PDB entry 5W9O | electron microscopy, 4.50 A resolution (low resolution: residue-level contacts below are approximate; hydrogen-bond / salt-bridge calls are withheld) | chains A and G of the 12 polymer chains in the assembly

[Chain A (and G)]
Protein: Spike glycoprotein
Source organism: Middle East respiratory syndrome-related coronavirus
Notes: engineered mutation(s): V1060P, L1061P; chain G of this document is another copy of the same molecule, construct and numbering; everything in this record applies to it too
Reference sequence: W5ZZF5 (W5ZZF5_9BETC); residue numbers follow UniProt; this construct covers 1-1291
Amino-acid sequence (1329 residues; row label = number of the first residue in the row):
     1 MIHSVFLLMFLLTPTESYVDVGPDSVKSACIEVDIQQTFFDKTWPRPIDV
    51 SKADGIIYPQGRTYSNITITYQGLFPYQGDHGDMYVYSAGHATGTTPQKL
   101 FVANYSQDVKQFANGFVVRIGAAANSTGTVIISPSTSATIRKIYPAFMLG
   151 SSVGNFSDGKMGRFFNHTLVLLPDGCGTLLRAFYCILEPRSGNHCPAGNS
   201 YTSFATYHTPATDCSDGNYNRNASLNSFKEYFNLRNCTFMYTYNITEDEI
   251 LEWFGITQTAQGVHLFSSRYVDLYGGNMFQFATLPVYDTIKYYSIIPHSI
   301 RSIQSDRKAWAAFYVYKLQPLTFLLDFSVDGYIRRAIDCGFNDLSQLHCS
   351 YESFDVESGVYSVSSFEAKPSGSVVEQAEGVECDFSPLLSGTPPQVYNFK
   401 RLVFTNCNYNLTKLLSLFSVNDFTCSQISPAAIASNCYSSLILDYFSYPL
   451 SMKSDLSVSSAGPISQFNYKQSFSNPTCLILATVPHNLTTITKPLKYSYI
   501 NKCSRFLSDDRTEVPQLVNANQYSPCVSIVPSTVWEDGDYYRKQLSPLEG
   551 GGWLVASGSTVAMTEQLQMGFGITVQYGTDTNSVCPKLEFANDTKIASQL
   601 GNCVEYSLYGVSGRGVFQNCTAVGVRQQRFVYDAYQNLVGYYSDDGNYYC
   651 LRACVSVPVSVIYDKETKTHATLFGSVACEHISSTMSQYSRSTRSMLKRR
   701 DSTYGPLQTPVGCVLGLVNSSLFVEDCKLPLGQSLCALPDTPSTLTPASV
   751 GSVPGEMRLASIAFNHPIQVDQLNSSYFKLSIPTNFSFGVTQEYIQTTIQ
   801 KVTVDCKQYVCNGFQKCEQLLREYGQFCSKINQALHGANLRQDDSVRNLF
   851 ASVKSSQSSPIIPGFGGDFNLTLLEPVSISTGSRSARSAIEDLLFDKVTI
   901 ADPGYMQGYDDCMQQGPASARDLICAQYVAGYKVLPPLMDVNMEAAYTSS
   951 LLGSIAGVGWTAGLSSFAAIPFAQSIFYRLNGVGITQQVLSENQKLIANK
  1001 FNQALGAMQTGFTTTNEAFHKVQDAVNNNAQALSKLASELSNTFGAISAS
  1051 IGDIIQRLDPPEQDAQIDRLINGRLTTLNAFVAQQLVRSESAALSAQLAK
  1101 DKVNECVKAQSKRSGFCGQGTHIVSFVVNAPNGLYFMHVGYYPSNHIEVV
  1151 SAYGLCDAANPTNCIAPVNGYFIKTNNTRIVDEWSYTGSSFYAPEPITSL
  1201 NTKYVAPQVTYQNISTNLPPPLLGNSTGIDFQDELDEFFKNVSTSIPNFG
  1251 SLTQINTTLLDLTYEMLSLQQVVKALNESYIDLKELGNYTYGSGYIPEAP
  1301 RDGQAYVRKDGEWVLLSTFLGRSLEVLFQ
Not modelled in the structure: 1-752, 878-885, 1224-1329
Construct notes: conflict Phe-506 (Leu in W5ZZF5), Ala-748 (Arg in W5ZZF5), Gly-751 (Arg in W5ZZF5), Pro-1060 (Val in W5ZZF5), Pro-1061 (Leu in W5ZZF5); expression tag (1292-1329)
Disulfide bonds: Cys-806/Cys-828, Cys-811/Cys-817, Cys-912/Cys-925, Cys-1106/Cys-1117, Cys-1156/Cys-1164
Covalent attachments: covalent link Tyr-905/Pro-936

[How chain A and chain G interact]
Pairs across the interface - 56 pairs, chain A then chain G:
  Lys-854(A) with Phe-764(G); Asn-765(G)
  Ser-855(A) with Pro-767(G)
  Ser-856(A) with Pro-767(G); Ile-768(G)
  Gln-857(A) with Pro-767(G); Ile-768(G); His-1146(G)
  Ser-858(A) with Pro-767(G); Ile-768(G); Gln-769(G); Val-770(G)
  Ser-859(A) with Gln-769(G); Val-770(G); Gln-772(G)
  Pro-860(A) with Gln-769(G); Val-770(G)
  Phe-865(A) with Gln-772(G)
  Met-943(A) with Ile-762(G); Ala-763(G)
  Ala-946(A) with Phe-764(G)
  Tyr-947(A) with Phe-764(G)
  Trp-960(A) with Tyr-1171(G)
  Thr-961(A) with Asn-1169(G); Ser-1189(G)
  Leu-964(A) with Thr-1121(G)
  Ser-965(A) with His-1146(G); Ser-1189(G); Ser-1190(G)
  Ser-966(A) with Ser-781(G); Tyr-1171(G); Ser-1189(G)
  Phe-967(A) with Val-770(G); Leu-780(G); Ser-781(G)
  Ala-968(A) with Phe-778(G); Lys-779(G)
  Ala-969(A) with Val-770(G); Asp-771(G); Gln-772(G); Lys-779(G)
  Ile-970(A) with Gln-772(G); Phe-778(G); Tyr-1153(G)
  Pro-971(A) with Gln-772(G); Leu-773(G); Tyr-1153(G)
  Gln-974(A) with Gln-1208(G)
  Gln-987(A) with Ala-1206(G); Pro-1207(G); Gln-1208(G)
  Asn-1104(A) with Arg-1113(G); Gly-1115(G)
  Leu-1200(A) with Tyr-1204(G); Val-1205(G); Ala-1206(G)
Other interface residues (no listed pair), chain A (27 interface residues in all): Ser-950, Arg-1113
Other interface residues (no listed pair), chain G (33 interface residues in all): Pro-783, Ser-1114, Pro-1143, Gly-1170

[Summary]
27 residues of chain A face 33 of chain G across their interface.
Chain A and chain G are both Spike glycoprotein (Middle East respiratory syndrome-related coronavirus); the
structure, MERS S ectodomain trimer in complex with variable domain of neutralizing antibody G4, was
determined by electron microscopy, deposited together with 5VZR, 5W9H, 5W9I, 5W9J, 5W9K, 5W9L and 3 further
entries.
